PDB entry 6NTS | electron microscopy, 3.63 A resolution | chains B and C of the 3 polymer chains in the assembly

== Chain B ==
Protein: Serine/threonine-protein phosphatase 2A 56 kDa regulatory subunit alpha isoform
Organism: Homo sapiens
Reference sequence: Q15172 (2A5A_HUMAN); residue numbers follow UniProt; this construct covers 1-486
Amino-acid sequence (486 residues; each row starts with the number of its first residue):
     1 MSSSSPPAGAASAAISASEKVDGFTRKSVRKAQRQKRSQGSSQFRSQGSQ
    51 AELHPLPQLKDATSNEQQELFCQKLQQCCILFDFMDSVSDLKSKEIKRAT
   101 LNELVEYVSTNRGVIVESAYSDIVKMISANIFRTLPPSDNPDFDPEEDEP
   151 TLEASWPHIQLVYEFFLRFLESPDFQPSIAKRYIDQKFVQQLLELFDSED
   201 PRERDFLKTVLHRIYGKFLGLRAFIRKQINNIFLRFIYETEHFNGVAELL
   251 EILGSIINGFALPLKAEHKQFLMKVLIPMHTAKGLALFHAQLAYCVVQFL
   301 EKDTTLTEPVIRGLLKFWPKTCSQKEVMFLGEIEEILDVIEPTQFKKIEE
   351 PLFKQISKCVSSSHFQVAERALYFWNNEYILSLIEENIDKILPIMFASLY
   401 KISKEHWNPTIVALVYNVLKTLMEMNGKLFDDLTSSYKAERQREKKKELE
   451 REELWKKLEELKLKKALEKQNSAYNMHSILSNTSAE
Disordered / not traced: 1-67, 429-486
Curated features (UniProtKB/Swiss-Prot):
  - modified residue: S2 (N-acetylserine), S41 (Phosphoserine), S42 (Phosphoserine), S49 (Phosphoserine)
Small-molecule neighbours: L2J (N-[(1R,2R,3S)-2-hydroxy-3-(10H-phenoxazin-10-yl)cyclohexyl]-4-(trifluoromethoxy)benzene-1-sulfonamide): I237, Y238, P278, T281, F317
Reported in the primary citation:
  - binding site for L2J: I237, Y238, F317
  - specificity-determining residues: T281
  - mutagenesis - T281K: abolished binding to L2J

== Chain C ==
Protein: Serine/threonine-protein phosphatase 2A catalytic subunit alpha isoform
Organism: Homo sapiens
Notes: EC 3.1.3.16
Reference sequence: P67775 (PP2AA_HUMAN); the author numbering skips numbers that UniProt does not, so the offset changes along the chain: 1-294 = UniProt 1-294; 300-306 = UniProt 295-301
Amino-acid sequence (304 residues; numbered 1 to 309; 5 numbers in that range are skipped by the numbering (no residue carries them; nothing is unmodelled there); the number before each row is that of its first residue):
     1 MDEKVFTKELDQWIEQLNECKQLSESQVKSLCEKAKEILTKESNVQEVRC
    51 PVTVCGDVHGQFHDLMELFRIGGKSPDTNYLFMGDYVNRGYYSVETVTLL
   101 VALKVRYRERITILRGNHESRQITQVYGFYDECLRKYGNANVWKYFTDLF
   151 DYLPLTALVDGQIFCLHGGLSPSIDTLDHIRALDRLQEVPHEGPMCDLLW
   201 SDPDDRGGWGISPRGAGYTFGQDISETFNHANGLTLVSRAHQLVMEGYNW
   251 CHDRNVVTIFSAPNYCYRCGNQAAIMELDDTLKYSFLQFDPAPR
   300 RGEPHVTYFX
Disordered / not traced: 1, 300-306
Differences from the reference sequence: conflict N88 (Asp in P67775); expression tag (307-309)
Modified / non-standard residues: MLL (methyl L-leucinate) at position 309
Curated features (UniProtKB/Swiss-Prot):
  - active site: H118 (Proton donor)
  - binding site (Mn(2+)): D57, H59, D85, N117, H167, H241
  - binding site (Zn(2+)): D57, H59, D85
  - binding site (Fe(3+)): D85, N117, H167, H241
Ion coordination: Mn2+ site 1: H59, D85; Mn2+ site 2: D85, N117, H167, H241
Reported in the primary citation:
  - binding site for L2J: Y307, F308

== How chain B and chain C interact ==
Contacting residue pairs (20):
  E146(B) with R268(C), salt bridge
  E147(B) with R268(C)
  E149(B) with R268(C), salt bridge
  T281(B) with Y307(C), hydrogen bond (backbone-backbone); F308(C)
  K283(B) with Y307(C)
  K316(B) with F308(C)
  F317(B) with F308(C), hydrophobic
  W318(B) with F308(C)
  P319(B) with F308(C), hydrophobic
  T321(B) with F308(C); MLL_309(C)
  S363(B) with Q125(C), hydrogen bond (backbone-side chain); Y130(C); A140(C)
  H364(B) with Q125(C)
  F365(B) with Q125(C)
  W407(B) with R121(C); Q122(C); Q125(C)
Other interface residues (no listed pair), chain B (19 interface residues in all): K320, S323, Q324, K325, S362
Other interface residues (no listed pair), chain C (12 interface residues in all): D131, L134, W143

== Summary ==
19 residues of chain B face 12 of chain C across their interface; the contacts include 2 hydrogen bonds and 2
salt bridges. Polar pairs include E146(B)-R268(C), E149(B)-R268(C) and S363(B)-Q125(C). From the paper: a
binding site for L2J at I237(B), Y238(B) and Y307(C) among others; T281K of chain B abolishes binding to L2J.
Here chain B is Serine/threonine-protein phosphatase 2A 56 kDa regulatory subunit alpha isoform and chain C is
Serine/threonine-protein phosphatase 2A catalytic subunit alpha isoform, both from Homo sapiens. Entry 6NTS
(Protein Phosphatase 2A (Aalpha-B56alpha-Calpha) holoenzyme in complex with a Small Molecule Activator of PP2A
(SMAP)) was determined by electron microscopy.
